PDB entry 6XCQ | X-ray diffraction, 2.00 A resolution | chain A

Chain A:
Molecule: EreC
From: Klebsiella pneumoniae
Reference sequence: C7C425 (C7C425_KLEPN); residue numbers follow UniProt; this construct covers 1-418
Sequence (438 residues; row label = number of the first residue in the row; numbers below 1 keep their minus sign (Met-19 is residue -19)):
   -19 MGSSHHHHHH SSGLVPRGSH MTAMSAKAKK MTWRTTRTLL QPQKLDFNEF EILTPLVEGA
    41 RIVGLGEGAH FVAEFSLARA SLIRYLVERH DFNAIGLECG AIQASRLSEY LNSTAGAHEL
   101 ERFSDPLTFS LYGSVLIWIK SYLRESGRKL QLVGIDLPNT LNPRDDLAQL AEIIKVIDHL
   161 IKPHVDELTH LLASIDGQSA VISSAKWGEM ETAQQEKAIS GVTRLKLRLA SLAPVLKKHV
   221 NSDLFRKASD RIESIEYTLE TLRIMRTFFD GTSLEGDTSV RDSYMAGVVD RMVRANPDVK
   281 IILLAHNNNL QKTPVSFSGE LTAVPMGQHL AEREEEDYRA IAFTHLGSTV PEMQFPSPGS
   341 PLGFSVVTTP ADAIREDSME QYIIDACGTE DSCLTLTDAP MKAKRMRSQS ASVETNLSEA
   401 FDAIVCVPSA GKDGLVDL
Not modelled in the structure: -19 to 10
Disulfide bonds: Cys367-Cys373
Sequence notes: initiating methionine (-19); expression tag (-18 to 0); engineered mutation Asn289 (His in C7C425)
Ligand contacts: s-1,2-propanediol (PGO): Glu233, Tyr237, Ser263, Tyr264, Gly267, Val268, Arg271
What the authors report for this chain:
  - catalytic residues: Glu47, His50, Glu78 (proposed by the authors, not directly observed)
  - contacts within the chain: Glu47-His50
  - catalytic residues: Arg261 (from molecular simulation)
  - conformationally variable residues (loop rearrangement): Val295 to Ala303

Overview:
Bound to chain A: s-1,2-propanediol. The paper reports catalytic residues Glu47, His50 and Glu78 among others;
conformational variability at Val295.
Chain A is EreC (Klebsiella pneumoniae); the structure, Erythromycin esterase EreC, mutant H289N in its closed
conformation, was determined by X-ray diffraction together with 6XCS from the same study.
